Entry 8WLP (electron microscopy, 3.80 A resolution); this record covers chains ZB and ZG of the 53 polymer chains in the assembly.

# Chain ZB
Molecule: Flagellar basal-body rod protein FlgG
From: Salmonella enterica subsp. enterica serovar Typhimurium str. LT2
Reference sequence: P0A1J3 (FLGG_SALTY); residues 1-260 here = UniProt positions 1-260
Sequence (260 residues; each row starts with the number of its first residue):
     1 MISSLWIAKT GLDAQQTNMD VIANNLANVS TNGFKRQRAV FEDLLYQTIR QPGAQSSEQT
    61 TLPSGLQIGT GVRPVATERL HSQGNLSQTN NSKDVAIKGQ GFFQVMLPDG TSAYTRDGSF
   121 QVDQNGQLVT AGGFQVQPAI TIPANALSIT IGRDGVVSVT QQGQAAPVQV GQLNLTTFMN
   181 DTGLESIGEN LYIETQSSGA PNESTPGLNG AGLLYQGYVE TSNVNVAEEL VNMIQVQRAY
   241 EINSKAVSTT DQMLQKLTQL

# Chain ZG
Molecule: Flagellar hook protein FlgE
From: Salmonella enterica subsp. enterica serovar Typhimurium str. LT2
Reference sequence: P0A1J1 (FLGE_SALTY); residue numbers follow UniProt; this construct covers 1-403
Sequence (403 residues; row label = number of the first residue in the row):
     1 MSFSQAVSGL NAAATNLDVI GNNIANSATY GFKSGTASFA DMFAGSKVGL GVKVAGITQD
    61 FTDGTTTNTG RGLDVAISQN GFFRLVDSNG SVFYSRNGQF KLDENRNLVN MQGMQLTGYP
   121 ATGTPPTIQQ GANPAPITIP NTLMAAKSTT TASMQINLNS TDPVPSKTPF SVSDADSYNK
   181 KGTVTVYDSQ GNAHDMNVYF VKTKDNEWAV YTHDSSDPAA TAPTTASTTL KFNENGILES
   241 GGTVNITTGT INGATAATFS LSFLNSMQQN TGANNIVATN QNGYKPGDLV SYQINNDGTV
   301 VGNYSNEQEQ VLGQIVLANF ANNEGLASQG DNVWAATQAS GVALLGTAGS GNFGKLTNGA
   361 LEASNVDLSK ELVNMIVAQR NYQSNAQTIK TQDQILNTLV NLR
Disordered / not traced: 1, 403

# How chain ZB and chain ZG interact
Residue-residue contacts (81):
  Q16(ZB) with Q392(ZG)
  M19(ZB) with S2(ZG); T391(ZG); Q392(ZG); I395(ZG), hydrophobic
  D20(ZB) with S2(ZG), hydrogen bond (side chain-backbone); Q5(ZG)
  A23(ZB) with S2(ZG); T388(ZG)
  N24(ZB) with F43(ZG); G51(ZG)
  L26(ZB) with S384(ZG); N385(ZG); T388(ZG)
  A27(ZB) with Q5(ZG); S8(ZG); G9(ZG); V52(ZG); N385(ZG)
  N28(ZB) with D41(ZG); G51(ZG); V52(ZG)
  V29(ZB) with N381(ZG)
  S30(ZB) with N16(ZG); F39(ZG); N381(ZG)
  T31(ZB) with F39(ZG); V52(ZG)
  F34(ZB) with D41(ZG); F43(ZG), hydrophobic
  Q37(ZB) with F43(ZG)
  V75(ZB) with K47(ZG)
  A76(ZB) with K47(ZG)
  T77(ZB) with K47(ZG)
  R79(ZB) with D41(ZG), salt bridge; F43(ZG)
  N91(ZB) with D60(ZG)
  K93(ZB) with E324(ZG), salt bridge
  Q121(ZB) with N322(ZG); E324(ZG)
  V122(ZB) with A321(ZG); N322(ZG), hydrogen bond (backbone-side chain)
  D123(ZB) with A321(ZG); N322(ZG)
  Q124(ZB) with A321(ZG); Q338(ZG), hydrogen bond (side chain-backbone); A339(ZG); G341(ZG)
  A144(ZB) with N352(ZG)
  N145(ZB) with N352(ZG)
  A146(ZB) with N352(ZG), hydrogen bond (backbone-side chain)
  L147(ZB) with N352(ZG)
  Q162(ZB) with G351(ZG)
  E185(ZB) with G45(ZG); S46(ZG)
  S186(ZB) with F43(ZG); A44(ZG)
  I187(ZB) with F43(ZG)
  G188(ZB) with D41(ZG); F43(ZG)
  E189(ZB) with A40(ZG); D41(ZG), hydrogen bond (backbone-backbone)
  N190(ZB) with F39(ZG); A40(ZG); D41(ZG), hydrogen bond (backbone-side chain)
  V226(ZB) with S384(ZG)
  L230(ZB) with S384(ZG); Q387(ZG)
  M233(ZB) with Q387(ZG); T388(ZG), hydrogen bond; T391(ZG)
  Q237(ZB) with T391(ZG); Q394(ZG), hydrogen bond
  Y240(ZB) with I395(ZG), hydrophobic; L399(ZG)
  E241(ZB) with T398(ZG)
  S244(ZB) with T398(ZG); L399(ZG); L402(ZG)
  V247(ZB) with L402(ZG), hydrophobic
  S248(ZB) with L402(ZG)
Also at the interface, not in a pair above, chain ZB (46 interface residues in all): L12, N32, L184
Also at the interface, not in a pair above, chain ZG (41 interface residues in all): A6, M42, G49, L50, S340

# Summary
Chain ZB and chain ZG form an interface of 46 and 41 residues respectively; the contacts include 8 hydrogen
bonds and 2 salt bridges. Polar pairs include R79(ZB)-D41(ZG), K93(ZB)-E324(ZG) and D20(ZB)-S2(ZG).
Here chain ZB is Flagellar basal-body rod protein FlgG and chain ZG is Flagellar hook protein FlgE, both from
Salmonella enterica subsp. enterica serovar Typhimurium str. LT2. Entry 8WLP (Cryo-EM structure of the distal
rod-hook within the flagellar motor-hook complex in the CCW state) was determined by electron microscopy
together with 8WHT, 8WIW, 8WK3, 8WK4, 8WKI, 8WKK and 11 further entries from the same study.
